PDB entry 6WCJ | electron microscopy, 6.30 A resolution (low resolution: residue-level contacts below are approximate; hydrogen-bond / salt-bridge calls are withheld) | chains A and F of the 15 polymer chains in the assembly

[Chain A]
Molecule: Clathrin heavy chain 1
Source organism: Bos taurus
UniProtKB: P49951 (CLH1_BOVIN); residue numbers follow UniProt; this construct covers 1-1675
Chain sequence (1675 residues; each row starts with the number of its first residue):
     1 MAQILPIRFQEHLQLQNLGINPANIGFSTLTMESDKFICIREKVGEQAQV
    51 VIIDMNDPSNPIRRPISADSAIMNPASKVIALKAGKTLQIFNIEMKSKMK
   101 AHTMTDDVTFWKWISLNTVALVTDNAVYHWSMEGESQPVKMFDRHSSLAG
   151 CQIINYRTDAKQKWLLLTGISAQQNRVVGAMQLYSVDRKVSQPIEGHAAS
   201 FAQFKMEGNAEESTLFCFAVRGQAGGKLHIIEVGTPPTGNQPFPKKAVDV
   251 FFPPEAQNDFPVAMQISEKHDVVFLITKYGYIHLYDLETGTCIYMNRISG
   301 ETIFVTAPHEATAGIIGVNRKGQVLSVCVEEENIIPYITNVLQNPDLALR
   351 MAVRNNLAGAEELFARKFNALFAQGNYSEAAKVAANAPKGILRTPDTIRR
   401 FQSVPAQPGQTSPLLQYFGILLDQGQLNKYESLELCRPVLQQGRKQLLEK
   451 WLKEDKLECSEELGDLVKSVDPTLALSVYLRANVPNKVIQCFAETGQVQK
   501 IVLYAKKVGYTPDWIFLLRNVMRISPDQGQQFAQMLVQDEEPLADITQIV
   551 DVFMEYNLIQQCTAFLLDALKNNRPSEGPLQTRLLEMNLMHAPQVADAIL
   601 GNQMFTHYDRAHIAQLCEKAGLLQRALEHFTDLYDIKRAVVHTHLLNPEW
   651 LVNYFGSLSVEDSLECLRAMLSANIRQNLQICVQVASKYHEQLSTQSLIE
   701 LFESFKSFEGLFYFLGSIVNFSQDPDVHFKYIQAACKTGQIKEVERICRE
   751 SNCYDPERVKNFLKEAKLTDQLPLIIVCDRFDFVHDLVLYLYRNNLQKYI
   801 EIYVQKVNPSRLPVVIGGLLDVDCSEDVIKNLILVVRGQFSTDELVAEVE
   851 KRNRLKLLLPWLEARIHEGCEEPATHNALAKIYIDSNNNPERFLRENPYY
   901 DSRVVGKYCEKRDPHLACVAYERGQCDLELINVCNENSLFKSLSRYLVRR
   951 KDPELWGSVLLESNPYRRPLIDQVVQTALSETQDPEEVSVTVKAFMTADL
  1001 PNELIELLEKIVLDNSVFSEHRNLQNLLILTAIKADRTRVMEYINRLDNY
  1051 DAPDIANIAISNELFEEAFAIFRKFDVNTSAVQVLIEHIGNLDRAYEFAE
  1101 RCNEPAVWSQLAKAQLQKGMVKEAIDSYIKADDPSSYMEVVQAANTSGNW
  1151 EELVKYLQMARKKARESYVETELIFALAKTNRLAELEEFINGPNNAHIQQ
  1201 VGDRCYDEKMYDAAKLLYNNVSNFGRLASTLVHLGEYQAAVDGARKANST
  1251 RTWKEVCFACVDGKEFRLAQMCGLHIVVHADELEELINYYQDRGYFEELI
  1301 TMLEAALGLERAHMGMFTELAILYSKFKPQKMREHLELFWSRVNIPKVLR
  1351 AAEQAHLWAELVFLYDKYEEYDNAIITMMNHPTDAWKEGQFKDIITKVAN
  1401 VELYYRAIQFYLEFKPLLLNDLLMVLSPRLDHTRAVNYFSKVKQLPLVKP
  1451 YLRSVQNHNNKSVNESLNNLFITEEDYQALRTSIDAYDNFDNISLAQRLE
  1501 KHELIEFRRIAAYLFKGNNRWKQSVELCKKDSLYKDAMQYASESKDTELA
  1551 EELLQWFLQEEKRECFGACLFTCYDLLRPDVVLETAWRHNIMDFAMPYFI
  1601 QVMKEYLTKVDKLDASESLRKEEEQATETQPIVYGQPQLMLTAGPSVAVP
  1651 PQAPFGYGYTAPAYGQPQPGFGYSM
Disordered / not traced: 1-1247, 1642-1675
Swiss-Prot annotation at these positions:
  - region: Ala68 to Asp107 (WD40-like repeat 2), Thr302 to Glu330 (WD40-like repeat 7), Glu449 to Asp465 (Binding site for the uncoating ATPase, involved in lattice disassembly)
  - modified residue: Ala2 (N-acetylalanine), Ser67 (Phosphoserine), Thr105 (Phosphothreonine), Tyr184 (Phosphotyrosine), Thr394 (Phosphothreonine), Tyr634 (Phosphotyrosine), Lys737 (N6-succinyllysine), Lys856 (N6-acetyllysine), Tyr899 (Phosphotyrosine), Ser1167 (Phosphoserine), Tyr1206 (Phosphotyrosine), Ser1229 (Phosphoserine), Lys1441 (N6-acetyllysine), Tyr1477 (Phosphotyrosine), Tyr1487 (Phosphotyrosine), Ser1494 (Phosphoserine), Lys1501 (N6-acetyllysine)

[Chain F]
Molecule: Clathrin light chain B
Source organism: Bos taurus
UniProtKB: P04975 (CLCB_BOVIN); numbering as in UniProt (aligned over 1-228)
Chain sequence (228 residues; numbered 1 to 228; the number before each row is that of its first residue):
     1 MADDFGFFSSSESGAPEAAEEDPAAAFLAQQESEIAGIENDEGFGAPAGS
    51 QGGLAQPGPASGASEDMGATVNGDVFQEANGPADGYAAIAQADRLTQEPE
   101 SIRKWREEQRKRLQELDAASKVMEQEWREKAKKDLEEWNQRQSEQVEKNK
   151 INNRIADKAFYQQPDADIIGYVASEEAFVKESKEETPGTEWEKVAQLCDF
   201 NPKSSKQCKDVSRLRSVLMSLKQTPLSR
Disordered / not traced: 1-98, 167-187
Swiss-Prot annotation at these positions:
  - modified residue: Met1 (Blocked amino end (Met)), Ser11 (Phosphoserine), Ser13 (Phosphoserine), Thr186 (Phosphothreonine), Lys203 (N6-acetyllysine), Ser216 (Phosphoserine)

[Chain A / chain F interface]
Residue-residue contacts - 5 pairs, chain A then chain F:
  Glu1584(A) with Met219(F)
  Arg1588(A) with Trp191(F)
  His1589(A) with Pro225(F); Leu226(F); Arg228(F)
Also at the interface, not in a pair above, chain A (4 interface residues in all): Val1581
Also at the interface, not in a pair above, chain F (7 interface residues in all): Lys222, Gln223

[In short]
The interface between chain A and chain F involves 4 residues on one side and 7 on the other.
Chain A is Clathrin heavy chain 1 and chain F is Clathrin light chain B, both from Bos taurus; the structure,
Asymmetric vertex of the clathrin minicoat cage, was determined by electron microscopy.
